Entry 7GX5 (X-ray diffraction, 1.70 A resolution); this record covers chains A and D.

Chain A:
Name: B-cell lymphoma 6 protein
Organism: Homo sapiens
Reference sequence: P41182 (BCL6_HUMAN); residues 5-129 here = UniProt positions 5-129
Chain sequence (128 residues; each row starts with the number of its first residue):
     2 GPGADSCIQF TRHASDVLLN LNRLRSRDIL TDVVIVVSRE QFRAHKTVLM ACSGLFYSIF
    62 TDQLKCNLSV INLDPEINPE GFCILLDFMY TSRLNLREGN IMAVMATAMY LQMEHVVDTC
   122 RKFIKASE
Disordered / not traced: 2-5
Construct notes: expression tag (2-4)
Ligand contacts: A1AB9 (4-chloro-6-[(2-oxo-2,3-dihydro-1H-indol-5-yl)amino]pyrimidine-5-carbonitrile): Asn21, Arg24, Leu25, Arg28, Met51, Ala52, Cys53, Ser54, Gly55, Tyr58, Gln113, Met114, Glu115

Chain D:
Name: WVIP tetrapeptide
Chain sequence (6 residues; numbered 0 to 5; the number before each row is that of its first residue; numbering starts at 0):
     0 XWVIPA
Modified positions: ACE (acetyl group) at position 0

Chain A / chain D interface:
Pairs across the interface (11; chain A residue first):
  Cys8(A) - Pro4(D)
  Ile9(A) - Trp1(D)  hydrophobic
  Ile9(A) - Val2(D)
  Gln10(A) - ACE_0(D)
  Gln10(A) - Trp1(D)
  Gln10(A) - Val2(D)  hydrogen bond (backbone-backbone)
  Gln10(A) - Pro4(D)
  Phe11(A) - ACE_0(D)
  Phe11(A) - Trp1(D)
  Thr12(A) - ACE_0(D)  hydrogen bond (backbone-backbone)
  Thr12(A) - Val2(D)
Other interface residues (no listed pair), chain D (5 interface residues in all): Ile3

Summary:
The chain A/chain D interface involves 5 residues from each chain; the contacts include 2 hydrogen bonds.
Main-chain hydrogen bonds include Gln10(A)-Val2(D) and Thr12(A)-ACE_0(D). Ligands of chain A: compound A1AB9.
Chain A is B-cell lymphoma 6 protein (Homo sapiens) and chain D is WVIP tetrapeptide; the structure, Crystal
Structure of B-cell lymphoma 6 protein BTB domain in complex with ligand 7 at 15.95 ..., was determined by
X-ray diffraction (same publication as 7GUD, 7GUE, 7GUF, 7GUG, 7GUH, 7GUI and 126 further entries).
